Entry 3AKJ (X-ray diffraction, 2.00 A resolution); this record covers chains A and B.

# Chain A (and B)
Protein: CtkA
From: Helicobacter pylori
Notes: EC 2.7.11.1; chain B of this document is another copy of the same molecule, construct and numbering; everything in this record applies to it too
Reference sequence: Q9ZKJ5 (Q9ZKJ5_HELPJ); numbering as in UniProt (aligned over 1-325)
Sequence (325 residues; row label = number of the first residue in the row):
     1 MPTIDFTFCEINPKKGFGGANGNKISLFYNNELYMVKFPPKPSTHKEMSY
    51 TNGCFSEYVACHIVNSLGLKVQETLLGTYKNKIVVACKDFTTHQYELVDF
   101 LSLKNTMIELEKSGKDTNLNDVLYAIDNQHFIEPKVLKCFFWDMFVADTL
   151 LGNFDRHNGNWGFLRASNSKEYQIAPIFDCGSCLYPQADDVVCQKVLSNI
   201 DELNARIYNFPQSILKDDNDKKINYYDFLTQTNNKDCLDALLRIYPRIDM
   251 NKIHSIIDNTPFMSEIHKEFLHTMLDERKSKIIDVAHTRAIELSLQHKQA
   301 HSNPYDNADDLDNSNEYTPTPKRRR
Not modelled in the structure: 1, 14-22, 41-50, 296-325
UniProt features mapped onto this chain:
  - binding site (ATP): Asn-21 to Lys-24, Lys-37, Gln-72, Lys-88 to Phe-90, Asp-179
  - binding site (Mg(2+)): Asn-160, Asp-179
  - mutagenesis: Asp-155 (D155Q: Loss of kinase activity), Asp-179 (D179Q: Loss of kinase activity)
From the paper describing this entry:
  - contacts within the chain: Lys-37/Asp-179 (salt bridge), Lys-37/Glu-57 (salt bridge), Asp-155/Asn-160 (hydrogen bond), Arg-156/Phe-178 (backbone contact), Arg-156/Asp-179 (backbone contact), Tyr-185/Arg-278
  - catalytic residues: Asp-155 (by similarity / conservation)
  - mutagenesis - D155Q, D155Q/D179Q, D179Q: abolished catalytic activity
  - mutagenesis - D155Q/D179Q: abolished signaling in response to phosphorylation of p65 Ser276
  - mutagenesis - D155Q/D179Q: decreased signaling (NF-kappaB activity)
  - catalytic residues: Asp-179

# Chain A / chain B interface
Pairs across the interface (28; chain A residue first):
  Pro-2(A) with Asp-5(B); Phe-8(B), hydrophobic
  Ile-4(A) with Ile-4(B), hydrophobic; Tyr-29(B)
  Asp-5(A) with Pro-2(B)
  Cys-9(A) with Pro-2(B), hydrophobic
  Tyr-29(A) with Pro-2(B), hydrophobic; Ile-4(B)
  Asn-30(A) with Tyr-58(B), hydrogen bond; His-62(B); Thr-74(B), hydrogen bond (side chain-backbone); Leu-75(B)
  Asn-31(A) with Tyr-58(B), hydrogen bond; His-62(B); Ile-256(B); Asn-259(B)
  Glu-32(A) with Asn-65(B), hydrogen bond
  Tyr-58(A) with Asn-30(B), hydrogen bond; Asn-31(B), hydrogen bond
  His-62(A) with Asn-30(B); Asn-31(B), hydrogen bond
  Asn-65(A) with Glu-32(B), hydrogen bond
  Gly-68(A) with His-93(B)
  Thr-74(A) with Asn-30(B), hydrogen bond (backbone-side chain)
  Leu-75(A) with Asn-30(B)
  Lys-252(A) with Asn-31(B), hydrogen bond (side chain-backbone)
  Ile-256(A) with Asn-31(B)
  Asn-259(A) with Asn-31(B)
Other interface residues (no listed pair), chain A (20 interface residues in all): Glu-10, Glu-73, Ser-255
Other interface residues (no listed pair), chain B (19 interface residues in all): Thr-3, Glu-73, Ser-255

# In short
20 residues of chain A face 19 of chain B across their interface; the contacts include 10 hydrogen bonds.
Polar contacts include Asn-30(A)/Tyr-58(B), Asn-30(A)/Thr-74(B) and Asn-31(A)/Tyr-58(B). The paper reports
catalytic residues Asp-155(A) and Asp-179(A); D155Q, D155Q/D179Q and D179Q of chain A abolish catalytic
activity.
Chain A and chain B are both CtkA (Helicobacter pylori); the structure, Crystal structure of A Helicobacter
pylori proinflammatory kinase CtkA, was determined by X-ray diffraction together with 3AKK and 3AKL from the
same study.
